Entry 4D57 (X-ray diffraction, 2.00 A resolution); this record covers chain A.

[Chain A]
Molecule: Apna A1
From: Planktothrix agardhii
UniProtKB: G0WVH3 (G0WVH3_PLARU); numbering as in UniProt (aligned over 1-547)
Sequence (573 residues; each row starts with the number of its first residue; numbers below 1 keep their minus sign (Met-25 is residue -25)):
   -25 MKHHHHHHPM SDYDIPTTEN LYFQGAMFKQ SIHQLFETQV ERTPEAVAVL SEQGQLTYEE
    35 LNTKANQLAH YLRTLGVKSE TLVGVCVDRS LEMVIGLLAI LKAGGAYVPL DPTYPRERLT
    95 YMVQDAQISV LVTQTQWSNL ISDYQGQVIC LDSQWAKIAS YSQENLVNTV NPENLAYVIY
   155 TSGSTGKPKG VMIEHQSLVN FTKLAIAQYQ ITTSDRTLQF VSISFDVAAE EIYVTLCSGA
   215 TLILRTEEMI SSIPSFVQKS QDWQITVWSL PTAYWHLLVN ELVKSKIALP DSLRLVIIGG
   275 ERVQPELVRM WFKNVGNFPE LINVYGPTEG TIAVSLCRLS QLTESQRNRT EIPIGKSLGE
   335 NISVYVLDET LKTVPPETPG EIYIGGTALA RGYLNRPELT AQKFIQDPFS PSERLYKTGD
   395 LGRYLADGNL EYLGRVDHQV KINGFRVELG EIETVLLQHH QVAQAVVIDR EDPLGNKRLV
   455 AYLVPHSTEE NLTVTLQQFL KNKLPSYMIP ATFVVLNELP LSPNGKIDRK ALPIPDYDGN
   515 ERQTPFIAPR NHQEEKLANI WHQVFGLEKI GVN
Disordered / not traced: -25 to 1, 445-451, 491-547
Differences from the reference sequence: expression tag (-25 to 0)
Ligand contacts: adenosine monophosphate / arginine: Asp200, Val201, Glu204, Ser243, Ile271, Ile272, Gly273, Gly274, Glu275, Arg276, Asn297, Val298, Tyr299, Gly300, Pro301, Thr302, Glu303, Ile306, Ala307, Ile328, Asp394, Tyr406, Arg409, Gln413, Lys415, Arg420

[Summary]
Chain A binds adenosine monophosphate / arginine.
Chain A is Apna A1 (Planktothrix agardhii); the structure, Understanding bi-specificity of A-domains, was
determined by X-ray diffraction (same publication as 4D4G, 4D4H, 4D4I and 4D56).
